Entry 7URC (electron microscopy, 3.14 A resolution); this record covers chains A and L of the 3 polymer chains in the assembly.

[Chain A]
Protein: Isoform 2 of Protein-serine O-palmitoleoyltransferase porcupine
Source organism: Homo sapiens
Notes: EC 2.3.1.250
Reference sequence: Q9H237 (PORCN_HUMAN), isoform Q9H237-2; residues 2-456 here = UniProt positions 2-456
Chain sequence (464 residues; each row starts with the number of its first residue; numbers below 1 keep their minus sign (Met-7 is residue -7)):
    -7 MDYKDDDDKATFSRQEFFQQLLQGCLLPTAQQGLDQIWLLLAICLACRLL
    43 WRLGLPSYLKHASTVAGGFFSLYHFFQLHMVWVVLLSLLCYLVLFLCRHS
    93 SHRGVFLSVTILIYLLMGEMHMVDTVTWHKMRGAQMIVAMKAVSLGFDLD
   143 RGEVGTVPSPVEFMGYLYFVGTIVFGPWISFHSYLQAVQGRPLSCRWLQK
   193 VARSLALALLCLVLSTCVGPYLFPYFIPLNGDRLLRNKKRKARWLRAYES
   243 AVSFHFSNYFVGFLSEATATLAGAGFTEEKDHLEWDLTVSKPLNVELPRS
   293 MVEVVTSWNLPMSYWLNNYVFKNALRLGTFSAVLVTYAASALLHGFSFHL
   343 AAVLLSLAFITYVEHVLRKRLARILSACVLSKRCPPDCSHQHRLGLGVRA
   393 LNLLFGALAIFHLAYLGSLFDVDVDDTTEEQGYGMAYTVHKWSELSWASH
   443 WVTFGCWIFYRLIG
Not modelled in the structure: -7 to 3, 223-233, 415-424
Disulfides: Cys17-Cys209
Construct notes: initiating methionine (-7); expression tag (-6 to 1)
Bound ions: Zn2+: Cys370, Cys376, Cys380, His382
Ligand contacts:
  - Digitonin (AJP): Val97, Ser100, Ile103, Leu104, Phe139, Trp307, Tyr311, Val312, Asn315, Ala316, Arg318, Ala331, Leu334
  - O50 (2-[(2P)-2',3-dimethyl[2,4'-bipyridin]-5-yl]-N-[(5P)-5-(pyrazin-2-yl)pyridin-2-yl]acetamide): Phe246, His247, Val296, Val297, Trp300, Met304, Ser305, Leu308, Asn309, Phe313, Val325, Thr328, Tyr329, Ser332, His336, Leu342, Val345, Leu346, Leu349, Leu405, Leu408, Gly409, Phe412
Swiss-Prot annotation at these positions:
  - active site: His341
  - lipidation: Cys187 (S-palmitoyl cysteine)
Reported in the primary citation:
  - binding site for O50: Phe246, Val297, Trp300, Thr328, Tyr329, Ser332, Leu349, Leu408
  - conformationally variable residues: His336
  - catalytic residues: His336 (proposed by the authors, not directly observed)

[Chain L]
Protein: 2C11 light chain
Source organism: Mus musculus
Chain sequence (234 residues; row label = number of the first residue in the row):
     1 MGWSCIILFLVATARTGVHSDIHMTQSPASLSAFVGETVTITCRTSENIF
    51 SYLAWYQQKQGKSPQLLVYNAKTLTSGVPSRFSGSGSGTQFSLKINSLQP
   101 EDFGSYYCQHHYGSPYTFGGGTKLEIKRTVAAPSVFIFPPSDEQLKSGTA
   151 SVVCLLNNFYPREAKVQWKVDNALQSGNSQESVTEQDSKDSTYSLSSTLT
   201 LSKADYEKHKVYACEVTHQGLSSPVTKSFNRGEC
Not modelled in the structure: 1-20, 128-234
Disulfides: Cys43-Cys108

[Chain A / chain L interface]
Residue-residue contacts (17; chain A residue first):
  Ser49(A) - Phe50(L)
  Gly144(A) - Ser114(L)  hydrogen bond (backbone-backbone)
  Gly144(A) - Tyr116(L)  hydrogen bond (backbone-side chain)
  Glu145(A) - Gly113(L)
  Glu145(A) - Ser114(L)
  Gly147(A) - His111(L)
  Gly147(A) - Tyr112(L)
  Thr148(A) - Tyr52(L)
  Thr148(A) - Asn70(L)
  Thr148(A) - His111(L)  hydrogen bond
  Glu154(A) - Tyr52(L)  hydrogen bond
  His174(A) - Tyr112(L)  hydrogen bond (side chain-backbone)
  His174(A) - Gly113(L)
  Leu177(A) - Phe50(L)
  Gln178(A) - Tyr112(L)
  Gln181(A) - Asn48(L)  hydrogen bond (side chain-backbone)
  Gln181(A) - Phe50(L)
Interface residues without a listed pair, chain A (12 interface residues in all): Val146, Val180

[In short]
Chain A and chain L form an interface of 12 and 9 residues respectively; the contacts include 6 hydrogen
bonds. Among the polar pairs are Gly144(A)-Tyr116(L), Thr148(A)-His111(L) and Glu154(A)-Tyr52(L). Chain A
binds compound O50 and Digitonin. The paper reports the catalytic residue His336(A); a binding site for O50 at
Phe246(A), Val297(A) and Trp300(A) among others.
Chain A is Isoform 2 of Protein-serine O-palmitoleoyltransferase porcupine (Homo sapiens) and chain L is 2C11
light chain (Mus musculus); the structure, Human PORCN in complex with LGK974, was determined by electron
microscopy, deposited together with 7URA.
